Entry 8JL9 (electron microscopy, 2.65 A resolution); this record covers chains A and I of the 10 polymer chains in the assembly.

== Chain A ==
Protein: Histone H3.1
Source organism: Homo sapiens
UniProt: P68431 (H31_HUMAN); residues 0-135 here correspond to UniProt positions 1-136 (UniProt number = residue number + 1)
Chain sequence (139 residues; row label = number of the first residue in the row; numbers below 1 keep their minus sign (Gly-3 is residue -3)):
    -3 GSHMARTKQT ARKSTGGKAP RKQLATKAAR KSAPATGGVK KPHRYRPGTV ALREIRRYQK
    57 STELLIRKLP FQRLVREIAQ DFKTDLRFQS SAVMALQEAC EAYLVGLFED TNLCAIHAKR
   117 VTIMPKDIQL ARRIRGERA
Not modelled in the structure: -3 to 37, 134-135
Differences from the reference sequence: expression tag (-3 to -1)
UniProt features mapped onto this chain:
  - modified residue: Arg2 (Asymmetric dimethylarginine), Thr3 (Phosphothreonine), Lys4 (Allysine), Gln5 (5-glutamyl dopamine), Thr6 (Phosphothreonine), Arg8 (Citrulline), Lys9 (N6,N6,N6-trimethyllysine), Ser10 (ADP-ribosylserine), Thr11 (Phosphothreonine), Lys14 (N6-(2-hydroxyisobutyryl)lysine), Arg17 (Asymmetric dimethylarginine), Lys18 (N6-(2-hydroxyisobutyryl)lysine), Lys23 (N6-(2-hydroxyisobutyryl)lysine), Arg26 (Citrulline), Lys27 (N6,N6,N6-trimethyllysine), Ser28 (ADP-ribosylserine), Lys36 (N6,N6,N6-trimethyllysine), Lys37 (N6-methyllysine), Tyr41 (Phosphotyrosine), Lys56 (N6,N6,N6-trimethyllysine) and 8 more in UniProt
  - lipidation: Lys18 (N6-decanoyllysine)

== Chain I ==
Molecule: 193-nt DNA strand
Source organism: synthetic construct
Sequence (193 nucleotides; each row starts with the number of its first residue; numbers below 1 keep their minus sign (DA-96 is residue -96)):
   -96 ATCACGTAAT ATTGGCCAGC TAGGATCACA ATCCCGGTGC CGAGGCCGCT CAATTGGTCG
   -36 TAGACAGCTC TAGCACCGCT TAAACGCACG TACGGAATCC GTACGTGCGT TTAAGCGGTG
    24 CTAGAGCTGT CTACGACCAA TTGAGCGGCC TCGGCACCGG GATTGTGATC CTAGCTGGCC
    84 AATATTACGT GAT
Not modelled in the structure: -96 to -78, 78-96

== How chain A and chain I interact ==
Contacting residue pairs (21):
  His39(A) - DG70(I)  hydrogen bond to the sugar
  Arg40(A) - DG70(I)  sugar contact
  Tyr41(A) - DT69(I)  phosphate contact
  Tyr41(A) - DG70(I)  phosphate contact
  Arg42(A) - DA-5(I)  phosphate contact
  Arg42(A) - DG70(I)  salt bridge to the phosphate
  Arg42(A) - DA71(I)  salt bridge to the phosphate
  Thr45(A) - DT69(I)  phosphate contact
  Thr45(A) - DG70(I)  hydrogen bond to the phosphate
  Arg72(A) - DC-23(I)  salt bridge to the phosphate
  Arg83(A) - DG-24(I)  phosphate contact
  Arg83(A) - DC-23(I)  hydrogen bond to the sugar
  Phe84(A) - DG-24(I)  sugar contact
  Phe84(A) - DC-23(I)  hydrogen bond to the phosphate
  Gln85(A) - DG-24(I)  phosphate contact
  Ser86(A) - DG-24(I)  phosphate contact
  Arg116(A) - DG-3(I)  phosphate contact
  Val117(A) - DG-3(I)  hydrogen bond to the phosphate
  Thr118(A) - DG-3(I)  hydrogen bond to the phosphate
  Met120(A) - DG-2(I)  phosphate contact
  Lys122(A) - DG-2(I)  salt bridge to the phosphate
Other interface residues (no listed pair), chain A (18 interface residues in all): Pro43, Arg63, Lys115
Other interface residues (no listed pair), chain I (12 interface residues in all): DA-14, DA-13, DA-9, DC-4

== In short ==
18 residues of chain A face 12 of chain I across their interface, with 6 hydrogen bonds and 4 salt bridges.
Polar contacts include His39(A)-DG70(I), Arg83(A)-DC-23(I) and Thr45(A)-DG70(I).
Chain A is Histone H3.1 (Homo sapiens) and chain I is a 193-nt DNA strand (synthetic construct); the
structure, Cryo-EM structure of the human nucleosome with scFv, was determined by electron microscopy,
deposited together with 8JLA, 8JLB and 8JLD.
